3V49 - chains A and B; structure by X-ray diffraction, 1.70 A resolution.

# Chain A
Name: Androgen receptor
Organism: Homo sapiens
UniProtKB: P10275 (ANDR_HUMAN); residue numbers follow UniProt; this construct covers 654-919
Chain sequence (266 residues; numbered 654 to 919; the number before each row is that of its first residue):
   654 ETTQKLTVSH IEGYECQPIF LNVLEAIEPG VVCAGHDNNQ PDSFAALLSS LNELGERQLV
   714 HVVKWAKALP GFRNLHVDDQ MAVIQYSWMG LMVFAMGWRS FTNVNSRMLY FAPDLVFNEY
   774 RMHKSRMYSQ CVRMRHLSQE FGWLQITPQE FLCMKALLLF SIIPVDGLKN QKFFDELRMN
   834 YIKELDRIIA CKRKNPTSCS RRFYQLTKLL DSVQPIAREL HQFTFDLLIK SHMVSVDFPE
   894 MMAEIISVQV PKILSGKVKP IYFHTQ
Unresolved in the structure: 654-670, 845-849
Ligand contacts: PK0 (4-[(4R)-4-(4-hydroxyphenyl)-3,4-dimethyl-2,5-dioxoimidazolidin-1-yl]-2-(trifluoromethyl)benzonitrile): L701, L704, N705, L707, G708, Q711, W741, M742, M745, V746, M749, R752, F764, M780, M787, L873, H874, F876, T877, M895, I899, V903
Curated features (UniProtKB/Swiss-Prot):
  - natural variant: V685 (V685I: In AIS), L701 (L701M: In AIS), S703 (S703A: In AIS), V716 (V716M: In prostate cancer), R752 (W752R: In AIS; this construct carries the variant), F813 (L813F: In AIS; this construct carries the variant), I842 (I842S: In PAIS), R855 (R855K: In PAIS), L881 (L881Q: In prostate cancer), V887 (M887V: In AIS; this construct carries the variant), I899 (I899T: In AIS)

# Chain B
Name: Androgen receptor, activator peptide
UniProtKB: P10275 (ANDR_HUMAN); residues 1-11 here correspond to UniProt positions 21-31 (UniProt number = residue number + 20)
Chain sequence (11 residues; each row starts with the number of its first residue):
     1 GAFQNLFQSV R

# Interface between chain A and chain B
Pairs across the interface (22):
  L712(A) with F3(B), hydrophobic
  V716(A) with F3(B), hydrophobic; V10(B), hydrophobic
  K717(A) with V10(B); R11(B)
  K720(A) with F7(B), hydrogen bond (side chain-backbone); V10(B), hydrogen bond (side chain-backbone)
  R726(A) with R11(B), hydrogen bond (side chain-backbone)
  V730(A) with F7(B), hydrophobic
  Q733(A) with F7(B)
  M734(A) with F3(B); F7(B), hydrophobic
  I737(A) with F3(B), hydrophobic; F7(B), hydrophobic
  Q738(A) with F3(B)
  E893(A) with A2(B)
  M894(A) with A2(B); F3(B); L6(B), hydrophobic
  E897(A) with G1(B); A2(B), hydrogen bond (side chain-backbone); F3(B), hydrogen bond (side chain-backbone)
Other interface residues (no listed pair), chain A (14 interface residues in all): V713
Other interface residues (no listed pair), chain B (8 interface residues in all): Q4

# Summary
Chain A and chain B form an interface of 14 and 8 residues respectively; the contacts include 5 hydrogen
bonds. Among the polar pairs are K720(A)-F7(B), K720(A)-V10(B) and R726(A)-R11(B). Chain A binds compound PK0.
Here chain A is Androgen receptor (Homo sapiens) and chain B is Androgen receptor, activator peptide. Entry
3V49 (Structure of ar lbd with activator peptide and sarm inhibitor 1) was determined by X-ray diffraction
(same publication as 3V4A).
